Entry 6FKZ (X-ray diffraction, 3.30 A resolution); this record covers chains A and H of the 4 polymer chains in the assembly.

# Chain A
Protein: NAD-dependent protein deacylase sirtuin-5, mitochondrial
Organism: Danio rerio
Notes: EC 3.5.1.-
Reference sequence: Q6DHI5 (SIR5_DANRE); residue numbers follow UniProt; this construct covers 28-305
Amino-acid sequence (284 residues; numbered 22 to 305; the number before each row is that of its first residue):
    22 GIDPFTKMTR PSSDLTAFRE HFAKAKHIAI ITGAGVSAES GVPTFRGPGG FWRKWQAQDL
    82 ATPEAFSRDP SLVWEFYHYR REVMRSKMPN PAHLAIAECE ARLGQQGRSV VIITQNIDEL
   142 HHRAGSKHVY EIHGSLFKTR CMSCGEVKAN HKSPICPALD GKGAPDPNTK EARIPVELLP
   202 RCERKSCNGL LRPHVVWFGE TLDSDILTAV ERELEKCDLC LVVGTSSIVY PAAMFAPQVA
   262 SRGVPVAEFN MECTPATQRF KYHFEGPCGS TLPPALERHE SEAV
Not modelled in the structure: 22-34, 299-305
Differences from the reference sequence: expression tag (22-27)
Metal / ion sites: Zn2+: Cys162, Cys165, Cys203, Cys208

# Chain H
Protein: 3(R)-(phenylthio)succinyl-CPS1 peptide
Amino-acid sequence (8 residues; row label = number of the first residue in the row):
     1 XVLXEYGV
Modified residues: GZB (2-benzamidoethanoic acid) at position 1; EYZ ((2S)-2-azanyl-6-[[(3R)-4-oxidanyl-4-oxidanylidene-3-phenylsulfanyl-butanoyl]amino]hexanoic acid) at position 4

# How chain A and chain H interact
Pairs across the interface (25; chain A residue first):
  Thr65(A) - EYZ_4(H)
  Arg67(A) - EYZ_4(H)
  Ala78(A) - EYZ_4(H)
  Ala82(A) - EYZ_4(H)
  Tyr98(A) - EYZ_4(H)
  Arg101(A) - EYZ_4(H)
  Ile138(A) - EYZ_4(H)
  His154(A) - EYZ_4(H)
  Val216(A) - EYZ_4(H)
  Val217(A) - EYZ_4(H)
  Trp218(A) - EYZ_4(H)
  Phe219(A) - EYZ_4(H)
  Glu221(A) - Val2(H)
  Glu221(A) - EYZ_4(H)
  Thr222(A) - GZB_1(H)
  Thr222(A) - Val2(H)
  Thr222(A) - Leu3(H)
  Leu223(A) - Val2(H)  hydrogen bond (backbone-backbone)
  Leu228(A) - Val2(H)  hydrophobic
  Tyr251(A) - EYZ_4(H)
  Tyr251(A) - Glu5(H)
  Tyr251(A) - Tyr6(H)  hydrophobic
  Ala254(A) - Tyr6(H)
  Met255(A) - Val2(H)  hydrophobic
  Met255(A) - Tyr6(H)
Interface residues without a listed pair, chain A (21 interface residues in all): Phe66, Gly220

# In short
The interface between chain A and chain H involves 21 residues on one side and 6 on the other; the contacts
include 1 hydrogen bond. Its one hydrogen bond, Leu223(A)-Val2(H), is backbone to backbone. Cys162(A),
Cys165(A), Cys203(A) and Cys208(A) form the Zn2+ site.
Here chain A is NAD-dependent protein deacylase sirtuin-5, mitochondrial (Danio rerio) and chain H is
3(R)-(phenylthio)succinyl-CPS1 peptide. Entry 6FKZ (Crystal structure of zebrafish Sirtuin 5 in complex with
3-(phenylthio)succinyl-CPS1 peptide) was determined by X-ray diffraction (same publication as 6FLG and 6FKY).
